PDB entry 4KHZ | X-ray diffraction, 2.90 A resolution | chains A and B of the 5 polymer chains in the assembly

# Chain A (and B)
Molecule: Binding-protein-dependent transport systems inner membrane component
Organism: Escherichia coli
Notes: chain B of this document is another copy of the same molecule, construct and numbering; everything in this record applies to it too
UniProtKB: C9QV42 (C9QV42_ECOD1); residue numbers follow UniProt; this construct covers 1-371
Sequence (381 residues; row label = number of the first residue in the row):
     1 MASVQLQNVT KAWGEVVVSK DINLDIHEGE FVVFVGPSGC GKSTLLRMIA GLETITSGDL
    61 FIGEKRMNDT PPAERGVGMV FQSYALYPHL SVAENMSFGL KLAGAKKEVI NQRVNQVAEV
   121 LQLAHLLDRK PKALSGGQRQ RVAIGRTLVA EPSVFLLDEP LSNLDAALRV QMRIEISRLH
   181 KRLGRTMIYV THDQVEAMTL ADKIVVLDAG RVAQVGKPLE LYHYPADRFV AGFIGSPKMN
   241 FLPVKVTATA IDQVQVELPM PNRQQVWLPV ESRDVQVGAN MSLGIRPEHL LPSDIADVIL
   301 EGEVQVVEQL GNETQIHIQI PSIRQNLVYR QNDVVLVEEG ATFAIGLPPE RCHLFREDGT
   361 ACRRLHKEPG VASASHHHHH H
Unresolved in the structure: 1, 372-381 (chain B: 1, 275-276, 372-381)
Construct notes: expression tag (372-381)

# Chain A / chain B interface
Residue-residue contacts (50):
  Pro-37(A) with Asp-165(B)
  Ser-38(A) with Asp-165(B), hydrogen bond
  Asp-165(A) with Pro-37(B); Ser-38(B), hydrogen bond; His-192(B)
  Ala-166(A) with His-192(B), hydrogen bond (backbone-side chain); Asp-193(B)
  Arg-173(A) with Glu-308(B), salt bridge
  Ile-174(A) with Glu-308(B); His-317(B)
  His-192(A) with Asp-165(B); Ala-166(B), hydrogen bond (side chain-backbone)
  Asp-193(A) with Ala-166(B)
  Met-198(A) with Gln-309(B); Leu-310(B)
  Thr-199(A) with Glu-308(B); Leu-310(B)
  Leu-219(A) with Gln-309(B); Val-334(B), hydrophobic
  Tyr-222(A) with Gly-311(B); Asn-312(B), hydrogen bond (side chain-backbone)
  His-223(A) with Val-334(B)
  Glu-288(A) with Asn-312(B)
  Gln-305(A) with Lys-181(B)
  Val-306(A) with Arg-178(B)
  Glu-308(A) with Ile-174(B); Thr-199(B)
  Gln-309(A) with Met-198(B)
  Leu-310(A) with Met-198(B); Thr-199(B); Tyr-222(B)
  Gly-311(A) with Met-198(B); Leu-219(B); Tyr-222(B)
  Asn-312(A) with Tyr-222(B), hydrogen bond (backbone-side chain); Glu-288(B); Arg-330(B), hydrogen bond
  Glu-313(A) with Arg-330(B), salt bridge
  His-317(A) with Ile-174(B)
  Asn-326(A) with Arg-178(B)
  Arg-330(A) with Asn-312(B), hydrogen bond
  Asn-332(A) with Asn-332(B), hydrogen bond
  Asp-333(A) with Arg-351(B), salt bridge
  Val-334(A) with Leu-219(B), hydrophobic; His-223(B); Pro-369(B)
  Leu-336(A) with Gly-370(B)
  Arg-351(A) with Asp-333(B), salt bridge
  Pro-369(A) with Val-334(B), hydrophobic
  Gly-370(A) with Leu-336(B)
Interface residues without a listed pair, chain A (41 interface residues in all): Asn-163, Leu-164, Arg-169, Val-170, Arg-178, Lys-181, Val-195, Pro-218, Ser-236
Interface residues without a listed pair, chain B (40 interface residues in all): Asn-163, Leu-164, Arg-169, Val-170, Arg-173, Val-195, Ser-236, Gln-305, Val-306, Glu-313, Glu-339

# Summary
The interface between chain A and chain B involves 41 residues on one side and 40 on the other, with 9
hydrogen bonds and 4 salt bridges. Polar contacts include Arg-173(A)/Glu-308(B), Glu-313(A)/Arg-330(B) and
Asp-333(A)/Arg-351(B).
Both chains are Binding-protein-dependent transport systems inner membrane component (Escherichia coli). Entry
4KHZ (Crystal structure of the maltose-binding protein/maltose transporter complex in an pre-translocation
conformation bound to maltoheptaose) was determined by X-ray diffraction together with 4KI0 from the same
study.
